8ETI - chains 1 and L of the 45 polymer chains in the assembly; structure by electron microscopy, 3.70 A resolution.

Chain 1:
Molecule: 3497-nt RNA strand
Source organism: Schizosaccharomyces pombe
Sequence (3497 nucleotides; numbered 1 to 3497 plus 1 insertion-coded residue; 1 number in that range is skipped by the numbering (no residue carries it; nothing is unmodelled there); the number before each row is that of its first residue):
     1 AUUUGACCUCAAAUCAGGUAGGACUACGCGCUGAACUUAAGCAUAUCAAU
    51 AAGCGCAGGAAAAGAAAAUAACCAUGAUUCCCUCAGUAACGGCGAGUGAA
   101 GCGGGAAAAGCUCAAAUUUGAAAUCUGGCAACAUUUCUUUUGUUGUCCGA
   151 GUUGUAAUUUCAAGAAGCUGCUUUGAGUGUAGACGAUCGGUCUAAGUUCC
   201 UUGGAACAGGACGUCAGAGAGGGUGAGAACCCCGUCUUUGGUCGAUUGGA
   251 UAUGCCAUAUAAAGCGCUUUCGAAGAGUCGAGUUGUUUGGGAAUGCAGCU
   301 CUAAAUGGGUGGUAAAUUUCAUCUAAAGCUAAAUAUUGGCGAGAGACCGA
   351 UAGCGAACAAGUAGAGUGAUCGAAAGAUGAAAAGAACUUUGAAAAGAGAG
   401 UUAAAUAGUACGUGAAAUUGCUGAAAGGGAAGCAUUGGAAAUCAGUCUUA
   451 CCUGGGUGAGAUCAGUAGUCUCUUCGCGAGACUAUGCACUCUGAACCUG
   501 GGU
  503A U
   504 AGGUCAGCAUCAGUUUUCGGGGGCGGAAAAAGAAUAAGGGAAGGUGGCUU
   554 UCCGGGUUCUGCCUGGGGAGUGUUUAUAGCCCUUGUUGUAAUACGUCCAC
   604 UGGGGACUGAGGACUGCGGCUUCGUGCCAAGGAUGCUGACAUAAUGGUUU
   654 UCAAUGGCCCGUCUUGAAACACGGACCAAGGAGUCUAGCAUCUAUGCGAG
   704 UGUUUGGGUGAUGAAAACCCAUCCGCGAAAUGAAAGUGAAUGCAGGUGGG
   754 AACGCCCUUGUGGCGUGCACCAUCGACCGACCCGGAAGUUUGUCAAUGGA
   804 AGGGUUUGAGUAAGAGCAUAGCUGUUGGGACCCGAAAGAUGGUGAACUAU
   854 GCCUGAAUAGGGUGAAGCCAGAGGAAACUCUGGUGGAGGCUCGUAGAGAU
   904 UCUGACGUGCAAAUCGAUCUUCAAAUUUGGGUAUAGGGGCGAAAGACUAA
   954 UCGAACCAUCUAGUAGCUGGUUCCUGCCGAAGUUUCCCUCAGGAUAGCAG
  1004 AAACUCAGAUCAGUUUUAUGAGGUAAAGCGAAUGAUUAGAGGUCUUGGGG
  1054 AAGGAAUUUCCUCAACCUAUUCUCAAACUUUAAAUAUGUAAGACGCCCUU
  1104 GUCGCUUAAUUGGACGUGGGCCAUCGAAUGAGAGUUUCUAGUGGGCCAUU
  1154 UUUGGUAAGCAGAACUGGCGAUGCGGGAUGAACCGAACGUGAGGUUAAGG
  1204 UGCCGGAAUGUACGCUCAUCAGACACCAGAAAAGGUGUUAGUUCAUCUAG
  1254 ACAGCAGGACGGUGGCCAUGGAAGUCGGAAUCCGCUAAGGAGUGUGUAAC
  1304 AACUCACCUGCCGAAUGAACUAGCCCUGAAAAUGGAUGGCGCUUAAGCGU
  1354 ACUACCCAUACCUCACCGUCUGGGUUAGCUUUGAGAAGCUCAGACGAGUA
  1404 GGCAGGCGUGGAGGUUUGUGACGAAGCCUUGGGCGUGAGCCUGGGUCGAA
  1454 CAGCCUCUAGUGCAGAUCUUGGUGGAAGUAGCAAAUAUUCAAAUGAGAAC
  1504 UUUGAAGACUGAAGUGGGGAAAGGUUCCAUGUGAACAGCAGUUGGACAUG
  1554 GGUUAGUCGAUCCUAAGAGAUAGGGAAGCUCCGUAUGAAAGUUGCACGAU
  1604 UUUUCGUGCCUCCUAUCGAAAGGGAAUCCGGUUAAUAUUCCGGAACCAGA
  1654 AGGUGGAAUCAACACGGCAACGUAAAUGAAGUUGGAGACGUCGGCGGGAG
  1704 CCCUGGGAAGAGUUCUCUUUUCUUUUUAACAAACCAUUGAACUACCCUGA
  1754 AAUCGGUUUAUCCGGAGCUAGGGUAUGGUGUUUGGAAGAGUUCAGCGCCU
  1804 CAUGCUGAAUCCGGUGCGCUCUCGACGGCCCUUGAAAAUCCAACGGAAGA
  1854 AUGGACCUUCGGGUCCUUGUUUUCACAUCUGGUCGUACUCAUAACCGCAG
  1904 CAGGUCUCCAAGGUGAACAGCCUCUAGUUGAUAGAACAAUGUAGAUAAGG
  1954 GAAGUCGGCAAAAUGGAUCCGUAACUUCGGGAUAAGGAUUGGCUCUAAGG
  2004 GUUGGGUACGUUGGGCCUUGGAACCUGAACGGUUGCUGGACUGAGCGUGG
  2054 ACCGAUGUCUUUUCUCGCCUUUCGGGGUGAGAAGGGAUGUUGGACCUGCU
  2104 UGGACCUUGGCGGCCGGGAAGUCCUUGGUCGGGCUUUUCUCCUUCUCGGG
  2154 GAUUAUGCUCUUACUGGCGUACGUUUAACAACCAACUUAGAACUGGUACG
  2204 GACAAGGGGAAUCUGACUGUCUAAUUAAAACAUAGCAUUGCGAUGGCCAG
  2254 AAAGUGGUGUUGACGCAAUGUGAUUUCUGCCCAGUGCUCUGAAUGUCAAA
  2304 GUGAAGAAAUUCAACCAAGCGCGGGUAAACGGCGGGAGUAACUAUGACUC
  2354 UCUUAAGGUAGCCAAAUGCCUCGUCAUCUAACUAGUGACGCGCAUGAAUG
  2404 GAUUAACGAGAUUCCCACUGUCCCUAUCUACUAUCUAGCGAAACCACAGC
  2454 CUGGGGAACGGGCCAGGCAAAAUCAGCGGGGAAAGAAGACCCUGUUGAGC
  2504 UUGACUCUAGUUUGACAUUGUGAAGAGACAUAGAGGGUGUAGGAUAAGUG
  2554 GGAGUAUGUUUCGGCAUACGCCGGUGAAAUACCACUACCUUUAUCGUUUC
  2604 UUUACUUAAUCAAUGAAGCGGAAUUGGGAUUUAUUUCCCAUAUUCUAGCG
  2654 UUAAAGUUUCUUCGCGAACUGAUCCGCGUUGAUGACAUUGUCAGGUGGGG
  2704 AGUUUGGCUGGGGCGGCACAUCUGUUAAAAGAUAACGCAGGUGUCCUAAG
  2754 GGGGACUCAUCGAGAACAGAAAUCUCGAGUAGAAUAAAAGGGUAAAAGUC
  2804 CCCUUGAUUUUGAUUUUCAGUGUGAAUACAAACCAUGAAAGUGUGGCCUA
  2854 UCGAUCCUUUGUUCCCUCGAAAUUUGAGGACAGAGGUGCCAGAAAAGUUA
  2904 CCACAGGGAUAACUGGCUUGUGGCAGUCAAGCGUUCAUAGCGACGUUGCU
  2954 UUUUGAUUCUUCGAUGUCGGCUCUUCCUAUCAUACCGAAGCAGAAUUCGG
  3004 UAAGCGUUGGAUUGUUCACCCACUAAUAGGGAACGUGAGCUGGGUUUAGA
  3054 CCGUCGUGAGACAGGUUAGUUUUACCCUACUGAUGAAGUGUCGUCGCAAU
  3104 GGUAAUUCAACUUAGUACGAGAGGAACCGUUGAUUCAGAUCAUUGGUAUU
  3154 UGCGGCUGCCUGACAAGGCAAUGCCGCGGAGCUAUCAUCUGCCGGAUAAC
  3204 GGCUGAACGCCUCUAAGCCAGAAUCCGUGCCAGAAAGCGACGAUUUUUUG
  3254 GUCCGCAUGAUUUAUAUGUAUAAAAAUAGAGGUAGGACUUGUUCCUACUC
  3304 UCCUGUAUCGUAGAAGAUGGGCGAUGGUUGAUGAAACGGAAGUGUUUUAU
  3354 UGACUUGUCCAUGAAAUUCCAUUGAAAUCUUGUGCGGAAUCGAAUCCAUU
  3404 GCAUACGACUUUAAUGUGGAACGGGGUAUUGUAAGCAGUAGAGUAGCCUU
  3454 GUUGUUACGAUCUGCUGAGAUUAAGCCUUUGUUCCCAAGAUUUG
Not modelled in the structure: 1-2, 35-49, 91-95, 286-295, 313-318, 474-476, 493, 503A, 552-573, 668-670, 732-746, 780-814, 849-957, 991-994, 1026-1087, 1095-1129, 1227-1230, 1486-2439, 2459-2462, 2481-2924, 2936-2942, 2954-2976, 3011-3031, 3036-3081, 3160-3175, 3247-3268, 3290-3297, 3376-3393, 3442-3464
Differences from the reference sequence: conflict G501 (U9042 in 157310483), U503 (G9040 in 157310483), U2930 (C6612 in 157310483)

Chain L:
Name: 60S ribosomal protein L13
Source organism: Schizosaccharomyces pombe
UniProt: O74175 (RL13_SCHPO); residue numbers follow UniProt; this construct covers 1-208
Sequence (208 residues; row label = number of the first residue in the row):
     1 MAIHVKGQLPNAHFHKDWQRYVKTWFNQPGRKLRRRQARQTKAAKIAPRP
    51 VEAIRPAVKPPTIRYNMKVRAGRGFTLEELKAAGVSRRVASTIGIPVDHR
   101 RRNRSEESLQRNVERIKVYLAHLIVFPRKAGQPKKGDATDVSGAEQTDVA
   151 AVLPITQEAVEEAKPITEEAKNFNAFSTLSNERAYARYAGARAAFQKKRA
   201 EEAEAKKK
Not modelled in the structure: 1-20, 136-208
Curated features (UniProtKB/Swiss-Prot):
  - modified residue (Phosphoserine): Ser177, Ser180

Chain 1 / chain L interface:
Pairs across the interface - 102 pairs, chain 1 then chain L:
  U50(1) with Tyr21(L), sugar contact
  A65(1) with Arg73(L), base contact; Arg100(L), phosphate contact
  A66(1) with His99(L), salt bridge to the phosphate; Arg100(L), salt bridge to the phosphate
  C72(1) with Pro61(L), base contact; Asn66(L), sugar contact
  C73(1) with Lys59(L), hydrogen bond to the base; Asn66(L), base contact; Met67(L), base contact
  A74(1) with Lys59(L), hydrogen bond to the sugar; Pro60(L), sugar contact; Pro61(L), sugar contact; Arg104(L), hydrogen bond to the base; Ser105(L), hydrogen bond to the phosphate
  U75(1) with Val58(L), phosphate contact; Lys59(L), sugar contact; Pro61(L), sugar contact; Arg70(L), hydrogen bond to the phosphate; Arg101(L), salt bridge to the phosphate; Arg102(L), phosphate contact; Arg104(L), salt bridge to the phosphate
  G76(1) with Val58(L), phosphate contact; Arg70(L), salt bridge to the phosphate; Gly72(L), phosphate contact; Arg73(L), phosphate contact; Asp98(L), hydrogen bond to the sugar; Arg100(L), hydrogen bond to the sugar; Arg101(L), base contact; Arg102(L), hydrogen bond to the base
  A77(1) with Arg73(L), hydrogen bond to the base; Arg100(L), hydrogen bond to the sugar
  C81(1) with Trp25(L), sugar contact
  C82(1) with Trp25(L), phosphate contact
  C102(1) with Pro61(L), phosphate contact; Thr62(L), hydrogen bond to the sugar; Tyr65(L), sugar contact
  G103(1) with Pro60(L), phosphate contact; Pro61(L), phosphate contact; Tyr65(L), sugar contact; Lys68(L), phosphate contact; Arg70(L), salt bridge to the phosphate
  G104(1) with Lys68(L), phosphate contact; Arg70(L), salt bridge to the phosphate
  A106(1) with Arg35(L), hydrogen bond to the sugar; Arg39(L), hydrogen bond to the phosphate
  A107(1) with Arg39(L), salt bridge to the phosphate
  A108(1) with Lys42(L), salt bridge to the phosphate; Arg55(L), hydrogen bond to the base; Gly72(L), hydrogen bond to the base; Arg73(L), base contact
  G110(1) with Arg73(L), salt bridge to the phosphate
  A162(1) with Arg87(L), base contact; His99(L), stacking on the base
  G164(1) with Arg87(L), salt bridge to the phosphate
  U174(1) with Ala130(L), phosphate contact; Gly131(L), hydrogen bond to the sugar
  G175(1) with Lys129(L), hydrogen bond to the base; Ala130(L), phosphate contact; Gly131(L), base contact
  C256(1) with Lys134(L), base contact
  A257(1) with Gly131(L), base contact; Gln132(L), base contact; Pro133(L), base contact; Lys134(L), hydrogen bond to the base; Lys135(L), salt bridge to the phosphate
  U258(1) with Pro133(L), base contact; Lys135(L), hydrogen bond to the base
  A259(1) with Gly131(L), hydrogen bond to the base; Pro133(L), sugar contact
  G264(1) with Ser86(L), sugar contact
  G266(1) with Lys81(L), salt bridge to the phosphate
  U322(1) with Arg102(L), phosphate contact; Arg104(L), salt bridge to the phosphate
  C323(1) with Arg102(L), salt bridge to the phosphate
  A333(1) with Arg35(L), sugar contact
  U334(1) with Arg31(L), salt bridge to the phosphate; Arg34(L), salt bridge to the phosphate; Arg35(L), salt bridge to the phosphate
  A335(1) with Lys23(L), salt bridge to the phosphate; Arg31(L), salt bridge to the phosphate
  U707(1) with Gln28(L), sugar contact
  U708(1) with Trp25(L), phosphate contact; Gln28(L), hydrogen bond to the phosphate
  G709(1) with Trp25(L), phosphate contact; Gln28(L), phosphate contact; Arg31(L), phosphate contact
  G710(1) with Lys32(L), hydrogen bond to the base; Arg35(L), salt bridge to the phosphate; Arg39(L), salt bridge to the phosphate
  G711(1) with Lys32(L), hydrogen bond to the base; Arg36(L), salt bridge to the phosphate; Arg39(L), salt bridge to the phosphate
  U712(1) with Lys32(L), base contact; Arg36(L), salt bridge to the phosphate
  A718(1) with Phe26(L), base contact; Pro29(L), phosphate contact
  U725(1) with Lys68(L), hydrogen bond to the phosphate
  C726(1) with Tyr65(L), phosphate contact; Lys68(L), salt bridge to the phosphate
  C727(1) with Arg64(L), salt bridge to the phosphate; Tyr65(L), hydrogen bond to the phosphate
Also at the interface, not in a pair above, chain 1 (53 interface residues in all): A70, A71, A109, A163, C265, U336, G713, A717, A719, G728
Also at the interface, not in a pair above, chain L (51 interface residues in all): Leu33, Val51, Ile63, Leu77, Arg88, Ser108, Arg128

In short:
The interface between chain 1 and chain L involves 53 residues on one side and 51 on the other; the contacts
include 25 hydrogen bonds, 27 salt bridges and 1 aromatic stacking contact. Among the polar pairs are
C73(1)-Lys59(L), A74(1)-Arg104(L) and G76(1)-Arg102(L).
Chain 1 is a 3497-nt RNA strand and chain L is 60S ribosomal protein L13, both from Schizosaccharomyces pombe;
the structure, Fkbp39 associated 60S nascent ribosome State 1, was determined by electron microscopy,
deposited together with 8ESQ, 8ESR, 8ETC, 8ETG, 8ETH, 8ETJ and 3 further entries.
